Entry 8OTT (electron microscopy, 3.30 A resolution); this record covers chains C and I of the 12 polymer chains in the assembly.

# Chain C
Molecule: Histone H2A type 1-B/E
Organism: Homo sapiens
UniProtKB: P04908 (H2A1B_HUMAN); residues 8-116 here correspond to UniProt positions 9-117 (UniProt number = residue number + 1)
Chain sequence (109 residues; row label = number of the first residue in the row):
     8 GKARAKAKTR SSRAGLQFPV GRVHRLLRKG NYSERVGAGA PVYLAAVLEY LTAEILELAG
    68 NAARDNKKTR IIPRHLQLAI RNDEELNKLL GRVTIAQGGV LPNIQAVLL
Covalent attachments: pentanedial (PTD) linked to Lys36
UniProt features mapped onto this chain:
  - modified residue: Lys9 (N6-(2-hydroxyisobutyryl)lysine), Lys13 (N6-(beta-hydroxybutyryl)lysine), Lys36 (N6-(2-hydroxyisobutyryl)lysine), Lys74 (N6-(2-hydroxyisobutyryl)lysine), Lys75 (N6-(2-hydroxyisobutyryl)lysine), Lys95 (N6-(2-hydroxyisobutyryl)lysine), Gln104 (N5-methylglutamine)
  - cross-link (Glycyl lysine isopeptide (Lys-Gly)): Lys13 (interchain with G-Cter in ubiquitin), Lys15 (interchain with G-Cter in ubiquitin)

# Chain I
Molecule: 144-nt DNA strand
Sequence (144 nucleotides; numbered 3 to 146; the number before each row is that of its first residue):
     3 GGAGAATCCC GGTCTGCAGG CCGCTCAATT GGTCGTAGAC AGCTCTAGCA CCGCTTAAAC
    63 GCACGTACGC GCTGTCCCCC GCGTTTTAAC CGCCAAGGGG ATTACTCCCT AGTCTCCAGG
   123 CACGGGTCAC GTGCATACAT CCTG

# How chain C and chain I interact
Contacting residue pairs (11; chain C residue first):
  Lys15(C) - DT31(I)  phosphate contact
  Lys15(C) - DT32(I)  phosphate contact
  Thr16(C) - DT31(I)  phosphate contact
  Arg17(C) - DT31(I)  salt bridge to the phosphate
  Arg20(C) - DT32(I)  salt bridge to the phosphate
  Gly28(C) - DA30(I)  phosphate contact
  Gly28(C) - DT31(I)  phosphate contact
  Arg29(C) - DA30(I)  hydrogen bond to the phosphate
  Arg32(C) - DA29(I)  hydrogen bond to the phosphate
  Arg32(C) - DA30(I)  salt bridge to the phosphate
  Arg77(C) - DA20(I)  phosphate contact
Other interface residues (no listed pair), chain C (11 interface residues in all): Ala14, Arg42, Lys74
Other interface residues (no listed pair), chain I (8 interface residues in all): DC11, DG21, DA39

# Overview
Chain C and chain I form an interface of 11 and 8 residues respectively; the contacts include 2 hydrogen bonds
and 3 salt bridges. Among the polar pairs are Arg29(C)-DA30(I), Arg32(C)-DA29(I) and Arg17(C)-DT31(I).
Chain C is Histone H2A type 1-B/E (Homo sapiens) and chain I is a 144-nt DNA strand; the structure, MYC-MAX
bound to a nucleosome at SHL+5.8, was determined by electron microscopy (same publication as 8OSJ, 8OSK, 8OSL
and 8OTS).
